Entry 3NML (X-ray diffraction, 1.68 A resolution); this record covers chain A.

Chain A:
Name: Myoglobin
Source organism: Physeter catodon
UniProt: P02185 (MYG_PHYCA); residues 0-153 here correspond to UniProt positions 1-154 (UniProt number = residue number + 1)
Chain sequence (154 residues; row label = number of the first residue in the row; numbering starts at 0):
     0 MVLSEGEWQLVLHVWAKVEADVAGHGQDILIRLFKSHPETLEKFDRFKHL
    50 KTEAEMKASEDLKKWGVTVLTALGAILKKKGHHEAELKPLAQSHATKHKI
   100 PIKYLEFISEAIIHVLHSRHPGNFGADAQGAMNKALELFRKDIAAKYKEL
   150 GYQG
Construct notes: engineered mutation Trp64 (His65 in P02185); variant Asn122 (Asp123 in P02185)
Bound ions: heme Fe: His93 (together with carbon monoxide)
Ligand contacts: carbon monoxide / heme: Leu32, Thr39, Lys42, Phe43, Arg45, Trp64, Thr67, Val68, Ala71, Leu72, Leu89, Ser92, His93, His97, Ile99, Tyr103, Leu104, Ile107, Ile111, Phe138
Swiss-Prot annotation at these positions:
  - binding site (heme b): His93
  - modified residue: Ser3 (Phosphoserine), Thr67 (Phosphothreonine)
Reported in the primary citation:
  - conformationally variable residues (side-chain flip): Trp64
  - binding site for heme Fe: Arg45
  - contacts within the chain: Arg45-Trp64, Asp60-Trp64

Overview:
Bound to chain A: carbon monoxide / heme. UniProt lists heme b-binding residue His93. The paper reports a
binding site for heme Fe at Arg45; conformational variability at Trp64.
Chain A is Myoglobin (Physeter catodon); the structure, Sperm whale myoglobin mutant H64W carbonmonoxy-form,
was determined by X-ray diffraction, deposited together with 3OGB, 3NL7 and 3NMM.
